PDB entry 6YLY | electron microscopy, 3.80 A resolution | chains O and 1 of the 49 polymer chains in the assembly

# Chain O
Molecule: 60S ribosomal protein L16-A
Source organism: Saccharomyces cerevisiae
UniProt: P26784 (RL16A_YEAST); numbering as in UniProt (aligned over 1-199)
Amino-acid sequence (199 residues; each row starts with the number of its first residue):
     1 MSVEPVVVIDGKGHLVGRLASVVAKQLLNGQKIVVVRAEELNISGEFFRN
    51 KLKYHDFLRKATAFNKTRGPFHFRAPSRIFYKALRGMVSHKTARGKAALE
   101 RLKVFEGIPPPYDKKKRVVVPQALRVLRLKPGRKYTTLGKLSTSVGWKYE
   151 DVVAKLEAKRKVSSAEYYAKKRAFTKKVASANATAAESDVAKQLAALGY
Disordered / not traced: 1-2
Swiss-Prot annotation at these positions:
  - modified residue: Ser-2 (N-acetylserine)
  - cross-link: Lys-177 (Glycyl lysine isopeptide (Lys-Gly) (interchain with G-Cter in ubiquitin))

# Chain 1
Molecule: 25S rRNA
Source organism: Saccharomyces cerevisiae
Sequence (3396 nucleotides; row label = number of the first residue in the row):
     1 GUUUGACCUCAAAUCAGGUAGGAGUACCCGCUGAACUUAAGCAUAUCAAU
    51 AAGCGGAGGAAAAGAAACCAACCGGGAUUGCCUUAGUAACGGCGAGUGAA
   101 GCGGCAAAAGCUCAAAUUUGAAAUCUGGUACCUUCGGUGCCCGAGUUGUA
   151 AUUUGGAGAGGGCAACUUUGGGGCCGUUCCUUGUCUAUGUUCCUUGGAAC
   201 AGGACGUCAUAGAGGGUGAGAAUCCCGUGUGGCGAGGAGUGCGGUUCUUU
   251 GUAAAGUGCCUUCGAAGAGUCGAGUUGUUUGGGAAUGCAGCUCUAAGUGG
   301 GUGGUAAAUUCCAUCUAAAGCUAAAUAUUGGCGAGAGACCGAUAGCGAAC
   351 AAGUACAGUGAUGGAAAGAUGAAAAGAACUUUGAAAAGAGAGUGAAAAAG
   401 UACGUGAAAUUGUUGAAAGGGAAGGGCAUUUGAUCAGACAUGGUGUUUUG
   451 UGCCCUCUGCUCCUUGUGGGUAGGGGAAUCUCGCAUUUCACUGGGCCAGC
   501 AUCAGUUUUGGUGGCAGGAUAAAUCCAUAGGAAUGUAGCUUGCCUCGGUA
   551 AGUAUUAUAGCCUGUGGGAAUACUGCCAGCUGGGACUGAGGACUGCGACG
   601 UAAGUCAAGGAUGCUGGCAUAAUGGUUAUAUGCCGCCCGUCUUGAAACAC
   651 GGACCAAGGAGUCUAACGUCUAUGCGAGUGUUUGGGUGUAAAACCCAUAC
   701 GCGUAAUGAAAGUGAACGUAGGUUGGGGCCUCGCAAGAGGUGCACAAUCG
   751 ACCGAUCCUGAUGUCUUCGGAUGGAUUUGAGUAAGAGCAUAGCUGUUGGG
   801 ACCCGAAAGAUGGUGAACUAUGCCUGAAUAGGGUGAAGCCAGAGGAAACU
   851 CUGGUGGAGGCUCGUAGCGGUUCUGACGUGCAAAUCGAUCGUCGAAUUUG
   901 GGUAUAGGGGCGAAAGACUAAUCGAACCAUCUAGUAGCUGGUUCCUGCCG
   951 AAGUUUCCCUCAGGAUAGCAGAAGCUCGUAUCAGUUUUAUGAGGUAAAGC
  1001 GAAUGAUUAGAGGUUCCGGGGUCGAAAUGACCUUGACCUAUUCUCAAACU
  1051 UUAAAUAUGUAAGAAGUCCUUGUUACUUAAUUGAACGUGGACAUUUGAAU
  1101 GAAGAGCUUUUAGUGGGCCAUUUUUGGUAAGCAGAACUGGCGAUGCGGGA
  1151 UGAACCGAACGUAGAGUUAAGGUGCCGGAAUACACGCUCAUCAGACACCA
  1201 CAAAAGGUGUUAGUUCAUCUAGACAGCCGGACGGUGGCCAUGGAAGUCGG
  1251 AAUCCGCUAAGGAGUGUGUAACAACUCACCGGCCGAAUGAACUAGCCCUG
  1301 AAAAUGGAUGGCGCUCAAGCGUGUUACCUAUACUCUACCGUCAGGGUUGA
  1351 UAUGAUGCCCUGACGAGUAGGCAGGCGUGGAGGUCAGUGACGAAGCCUAG
  1401 ACCGUAAGGUCGGGUCGAACGGCCUCUAGUGCAGAUCUUGGUGGUAGUAG
  1451 CAAAUAUUCAAAUGAGAACUUUGAAGACUGAAGUGGGGAAAGGUUCCACG
  1501 UCAACAGCAGUUGGACGUGGGUUAGUCGAUCCUAAGAGAUGGGGAAGCUC
  1551 CGUUUCAAAGGCCUGAUUUUAUGCAGGCCACCAUCGAAAGGGAAUCCGGU
  1601 UAAGAUUCCGGAACCUGGAUAUGGAUUCUUCACGGUAACGUAACUGAAUG
  1651 UGGAGACGUCGGCGCGAGCCCUGGGAGGAGUUAUCUUUUCUUCUUAACAG
  1701 CUUAUCACCCCGGAAUUGGUUUAUCCGGAGAUGGGGUCUUAUGGCUGGAA
  1751 GAGGCCAGCACCUUUGCUGGCUCCGGUGCGCUUGUGACGGCCCGUGAAAA
  1801 UCCACAGGAAGGAAUAGUUUUCAUGCCAGGUCGUACUGAUAACCGCAGCA
  1851 GGUCUCCAAGGUGAACAGCCUCUAGUUGAUAGAAUAAUGUAGAUAAGGGA
  1901 AGUCGGCAAAAUAGAUCCGUAACUUCGGGAUAAGGAUUGGCUCUAAGGGU
  1951 CGGGUAGUGAGGGCCUUGGUCAGACGCAGCGGGCGUGCUUGUGGACUGCU
  2001 UGGUGGGGCUUGCUCUGCUAGGCGGACUACUUGCGUGCCUUGUUGUAGAC
  2051 GGCCUUGGUAGGUCUCUUGUAGACCGUCGCUUGCUACAAUUAACGAUCAA
  2101 CUUAGAACUGGUACGGACAAGGGGAAUCUGACUGUCUAAUUAAAACAUAG
  2151 CAUUGCGAUGGUCAGAAAGUGAUGUUGACGCAAUGUGAUUUCUGCCCAGU
  2201 GCUCUGAAUGUCAAAGUGAAGAAAUUCAACCAAGCGCGGGUAAACGGCGG
  2251 GAGUAACUAUGACUCUCUUAAGGUAGCCAAAUGCCUCGUCAUCUAAUUAG
  2301 UGACGCGCAUGAAUGGAUUAACGAGAUUCCCACUGUCCCUAUCUACUAUC
  2351 UAGCGAAACCACAGCCAAGGGAACGGGCUUGGCAGAAUCAGCGGGGAAAG
  2401 AAGACCCUGUUGAGCUUGACUCUAGUUUGACAUUGUGAAGAGACAUAGAG
  2451 GGUGUAGAAUAAGUGGGAGCUUCGGCGCCAGUGAAAUACCACUACCUUUA
  2501 UAGUUUCUUUACUUAUUCAAUGAAGCGGAGCUGGAAUUCAUUUUCCACGU
  2551 UCUAGCAUUCAAGGUCCCAUUCGGGGCUGAUCCGGGUUGAAGACAUUGUC
  2601 AGGUGGGGAGUUUGGCUGGGGCGGCACAUCUGUUAAACGAUAACGCAGAU
  2651 GUCCUAAGGGGGGCUCAUGGAGAACAGAAAUCUCCAGUAGAACAAAAGGG
  2701 UAAAAGCCCCCUUGAUUUUGAUUUUCAGUGUGAAUACAAACCAUGAAAGU
  2751 GUGGCCUAUCGAUCCUUUAGUCCCUCGGAAUUUGAGGCUAGAGGUGCCAG
  2801 AAAAGUUACCACAGGGAUAACUGGCUUGUGGCAGUCAAGCGUUCAUAGCG
  2851 ACAUUGCUUUUUGAUUCUUCGAUGUCGGCUCUUCCUAUCAUACCGAAGCA
  2901 GAAUUCGGUAAGCGUUGGAUUGUUCACCCACUAAUAGGGAACGUGAGCUG
  2951 GGUUUAGACCGUCGUGAGACAGGUUAGUUUUACCCUACUGAUGAAUGUUA
  3001 CCGCAAUAGUAAUUGAACUUAGUACGAGAGGAACAGUUCAUUCGGAUAAU
  3051 UGGUUUUUGCGGCUGUCUGAUCAGGCAUUGCCGCGAAGCUACCAUCCGCU
  3101 GGAUUAUGGCUGAACGCCUCUAAGUCAGAAUCCAUGCUAGAACGCGGUGA
  3151 UUUCUUUGCUCCACACAAUAUAGAUGGAUACGAAUAAGGCGUCCUUGUGG
  3201 CGUCGCUGAACCAUAGCAGGCUAGCAACGGUGCACUUGGCGGAAAGGCCU
  3251 UGGGUGCUUGCUGGCGAAUUGCAAUGUCAUUUUGCGUGGGGAUAAAUCAU
  3301 UUGUAUACGACUUAGAUGUACAACGGGGUAUUGUAAGCAGUAGAGUAGCC
  3351 UUGUUGUUACGAUCUGCUGAGAUUAAGCCUUUGUUGUCUGAUUUGU
Disordered / not traced: 1-2, 441-493, 643-647, 994-1053, 1070-1089, 1567-1573, 1954-2092, 2192-2312, 2371-2375, 2398-2421, 2446-2500, 2607-2767, 2791-2818, 2941-2980

# Chain O / chain 1 interface
Residue-residue contacts (137):
  Pro-5(O) with A3178(1), phosphate contact
  Val-6(O) with A3178(1), base contact
  Val-8(O) with A3178(1), base contact
  Lys-12(O) with A3184(1), salt bridge to the phosphate
  Gly-17(O) with G1313(1), sugar contact; C1314(1), phosphate contact; A1318(1), base contact
  Arg-18(O) with U1181(1), hydrogen bond to the base; C1314(1), hydrogen bond to the phosphate; U1315(1), salt bridge to the phosphate; A1317(1), hydrogen bond to the phosphate; A1318(1), salt bridge to the phosphate
  Ser-21(O) with G1174(1), hydrogen bond to the sugar; C1175(1), sugar contact; U1181(1), hydrogen bond to the base
  Ala-24(O) with C1175(1), sugar contact
  Lys-25(O) with C1175(1), phosphate contact; C1176(1), salt bridge to the phosphate; G1178(1), salt bridge to the phosphate
  Leu-28(O) with C1176(1), phosphate contact
  Arg-37(O) with A3183(1), salt bridge to the phosphate
  Ile-43(O) with C1314(1), phosphate contact
  Ser-44(O) with U1315(1), hydrogen bond to the phosphate
  Glu-46(O) with U1191(1), base contact
  Phe-48(O) with U1191(1), stacking on the base
  Arg-49(O) with A1190(1), hydrogen bond to the base; U1191(1), salt bridge to the phosphate; A1193(1), salt bridge to the phosphate; U1315(1), base contact
  Leu-52(O) with U1191(1), sugar contact
  Lys-53(O) with C1314(1), base contact
  His-55(O) with C3132(1), sugar contact
  Arg-59(O) with G1306(1), sugar contact; G1307(1), salt bridge to the phosphate; C2885(1), salt bridge to the phosphate
  Lys-60(O) with G1306(1), sugar contact; G1307(1), base contact
  Ala-61(O) with G1306(1), hydrogen bond to the sugar
  Thr-62(O) with G1306(1), base contact
  Ala-63(O) with U1305(1), base contact; G1306(1), hydrogen bond to the base
  Phe-64(O) with A2987(1), phosphate contact; C2988(1), phosphate contact
  Asn-65(O) with C2988(1), hydrogen bond to the phosphate
  Lys-66(O) with A3008(1), sugar contact; G3009(1), sugar contact
  Arg-68(O) with C2365(1), hydrogen bond to the sugar; C2383(1), phosphate contact; C2988(1), phosphate contact
  Pro-70(O) with G2382(1), sugar contact; C2383(1), phosphate contact
  Phe-71(O) with C2383(1), hydrogen bond to the phosphate; A2384(1), phosphate contact; U3007(1), sugar contact
  His-72(O) with A3008(1), salt bridge to the phosphate
  Phe-73(O) with A3006(1), sugar contact
  Arg-74(O) with U3007(1), phosphate contact; A3008(1), salt bridge to the phosphate; A3134(1), salt bridge to the phosphate
  Lys-82(O) with G1313(1), phosphate contact
  Ala-83(O) with C1312(1), hydrogen bond to the sugar; G1313(1), sugar contact
  Arg-85(O) with G2382(1), salt bridge to the phosphate; C2383(1), salt bridge to the phosphate
  Gly-86(O) with G1311(1), hydrogen bond to the base
  Met-87(O) with G1174(1), base contact; C1175(1), hydrogen bond to the sugar; C1176(1), sugar contact; G1311(1), base contact; C1312(1), base contact
  His-90(O) with G2382(1), salt bridge to the phosphate
  Lys-91(O) with G2381(1), hydrogen bond to the base; G2382(1), hydrogen bond to the base; C2383(1), base contact
  Thr-92(O) with G632(1), phosphate contact
  Ala-93(O) with G632(1), hydrogen bond to the phosphate
  Arg-94(O) with G632(1), hydrogen bond to the phosphate; G1177(1), salt bridge to the phosphate
  Lys-96(O) with A2384(1), base contact
  Ala-97(O) with A3172(1), hydrogen bond to the sugar
  Arg-101(O) with A3172(1), hydrogen bond to the sugar; G3173(1), salt bridge to the phosphate
  Phe-105(O) with A3244(1), base contact
  Glu-106(O) with A3243(1), base contact
  Gly-107(O) with A3243(1), base contact
  Ile-108(O) with A3243(1), hydrogen bond to the base
  Pro-109(O) with A3243(1), base contact; A3244(1), base contact
  Pro-110(O) with A3243(1), sugar contact; A3244(1), hydrogen bond to the sugar; A3245(1), sugar contact
  Pro-111(O) with G3246(1), phosphate contact
  Tyr-112(O) with A3178(1), base contact
  Asp-113(O) with A3180(1), base contact
  Lys-114(O) with A3180(1), base contact
  Lys-115(O) with A3178(1), base contact; A3180(1), sugar contact
  Lys-116(O) with G3208(1), base contact
  Arg-117(O) with A3180(1), base contact; C3181(1), hydrogen bond to the phosphate; G3182(1), salt bridge to the phosphate
  Gln-122(O) with U1181(1), base contact
  Arg-125(O) with U3185(1), salt bridge to the phosphate
  Arg-128(O) with U1181(1), hydrogen bond to the sugar; A1182(1), salt bridge to the phosphate; A1318(1), salt bridge to the phosphate
  Leu-129(O) with C1316(1), base contact
  Lys-130(O) with C1316(1), hydrogen bond to the phosphate
  Pro-131(O) with C1316(1), base contact
  Arg-133(O) with C1189(1), hydrogen bond to the sugar; U1315(1), sugar contact
  Lys-134(O) with A3123(1), sugar contact
  Ser-144(O) with C3133(1), sugar contact
  Val-145(O) with C3133(1), phosphate contact
  Gly-146(O) with C3133(1), sugar contact; A3134(1), phosphate contact
  Lys-148(O) with A3006(1), salt bridge to the phosphate; U3007(1), salt bridge to the phosphate; U3135(1), phosphate contact
  Tyr-149(O) with A3006(1), phosphate contact
  Leu-156(O) with A3243(1), sugar contact
  Lys-159(O) with G3242(1), salt bridge to the phosphate; A3243(1), salt bridge to the phosphate
  Lys-161(O) with G3182(1), hydrogen bond to the phosphate; A3183(1), salt bridge to the phosphate
  Ser-164(O) with A3180(1), base contact; C3181(1), hydrogen bond to the sugar
  Tyr-167(O) with A3180(1), stacking on the base
  Tyr-168(O) with C3181(1), stacking on the base; G3189(1), phosphate contact; C3190(1), hydrogen bond to the phosphate
  Lys-171(O) with A3180(1), salt bridge to the phosphate; C3181(1), salt bridge to the phosphate
  Arg-172(O) with C3190(1), salt bridge to the phosphate; G3191(1), salt bridge to the phosphate
  Lys-176(O) with G3191(1), phosphate contact; U3192(1), salt bridge to the phosphate
Interface residues without a listed pair, chain O (100 interface residues in all): Glu-4, Asp-10, Leu-15, Val-16, Val-22, Gly-30, Lys-32, Leu-58, Thr-67, Gly-69, Leu-84, Val-88, Ser-89, Pro-121, Val-126, Leu-127, Glu-157, Arg-160, Tyr-199
Interface residues without a listed pair, chain 1 (70 interface residues in all): G420, U631, C633, A1179, C2366, A3005, G3124, U3179, U3207, C3211, G3241

# Summary
The interface between chain O and chain 1 involves 100 residues on one side and 70 on the other; the contacts
include 30 hydrogen bonds, 32 salt bridges and 3 aromatic stacking contacts. Polar contacts include
Arg-18(O)/U1181(1), Ser-21(O)/U1181(1) and Arg-49(O)/A1190(1).
Chain O is 60S ribosomal protein L16-A and chain 1 is 25S rRNA, both from Saccharomyces cerevisiae; the
structure, pre-60S State NE2 (TAP-Flag-Nop53), was determined by electron microscopy together with 6YLE, 6YLF
and 6YLX from the same study.
